6X68 - chains C and D of the 4 polymer chains in the assembly; structure by electron microscopy, 3.66 A resolution.

# Chain C (and D)
Name: Transposase
From: Trichoplusia ni
Notes: chain D of this document is another copy of the same molecule, construct and numbering; everything in this record applies to it too
Reference sequence: Q283G1 (Q283G1_TRINI); residues 1-594 here = UniProt positions 1-594
Chain sequence (594 residues; each row starts with the number of its first residue):
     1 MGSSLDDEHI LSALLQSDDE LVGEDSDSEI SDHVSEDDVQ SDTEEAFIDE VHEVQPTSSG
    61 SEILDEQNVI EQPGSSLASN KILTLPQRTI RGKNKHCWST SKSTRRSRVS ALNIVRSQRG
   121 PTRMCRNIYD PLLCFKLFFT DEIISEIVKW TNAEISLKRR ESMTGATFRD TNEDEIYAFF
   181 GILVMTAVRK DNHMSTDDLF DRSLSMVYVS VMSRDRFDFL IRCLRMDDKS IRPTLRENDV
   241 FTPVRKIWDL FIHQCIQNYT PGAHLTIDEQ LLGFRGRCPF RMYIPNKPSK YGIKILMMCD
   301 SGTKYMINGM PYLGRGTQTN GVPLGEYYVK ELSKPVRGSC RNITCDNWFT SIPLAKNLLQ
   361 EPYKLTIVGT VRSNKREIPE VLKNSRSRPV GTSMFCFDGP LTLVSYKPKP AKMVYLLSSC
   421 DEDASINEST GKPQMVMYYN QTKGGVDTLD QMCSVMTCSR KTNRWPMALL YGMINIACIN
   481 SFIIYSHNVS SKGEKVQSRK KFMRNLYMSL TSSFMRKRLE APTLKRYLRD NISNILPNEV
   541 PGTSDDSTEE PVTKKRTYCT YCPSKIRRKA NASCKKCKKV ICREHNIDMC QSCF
Not modelled in the structure: 1-116
Sequence notes: variant Lys500 (Glu in Q283G1)
Bound ions: Ca2+ site 1 near Asp218 (its only coordinating residue here); Ca2+ site 2: Asp268, Asp346 (shared with 1 residue of chain B); Zn2+ site 1: Cys559, Cys562, His585; Zn2+ site 2: Cys574, Cys590, Cys593
What the authors report for this chain:
  - catalytic residues: Asp268, Asp346, Asp447
  - Ca2+ coordination: Asp218, Asp268, Asp346
  - binding site for hairpin DNA: Arg275, Tyr283, Lys290, Tyr558, Arg567, Lys569
  - binding site for hairpin DNA: Val414, Leu416, Tyr439, Asn440
  - mutagenesis - R372A/K375A: decreased catalytic activity on flanking target DNA (citing earlier work)

# How chain C and chain D interact
Contacting residue pairs (27):
  Met185(C) - Leu204(D)  hydrophobic
  Arg189(C) - Arg189(D)
  Arg189(C) - Asp191(D)  salt bridge
  Arg189(C) - Met194(D)
  Arg189(C) - Leu204(D)
  Lys190(C) - Met194(D)
  His193(C) - Lys190(D)  hydrogen bond (backbone-side chain)
  Met194(C) - Arg189(D)
  Met194(C) - Lys190(D)
  Asp198(C) - Lys500(D)  salt bridge
  Ser203(C) - Arg504(D)
  Leu204(C) - Arg189(D)
  Leu204(C) - Ser205(D)  hydrogen bond (backbone-side chain)
  Ser205(C) - Leu204(D)  hydrogen bond (side chain-backbone)
  Lys500(C) - Asp198(D)  salt bridge
  Lys576(C) - Phe594(D)
  Asn586(C) - Asp588(D)  hydrogen bond
  Ile587(C) - Arg583(D)
  Ile587(C) - Ile587(D)  hydrophobic
  Asp588(C) - Ile587(D)
  Asp588(C) - Asp588(D)  hydrogen bond (side chain-backbone)
  Asp588(C) - Met589(D)  hydrogen bond (side chain-backbone)
  Met589(C) - Met589(D)  hydrophobic
  Met589(C) - Phe594(D)  hydrophobic
  Cys593(C) - Met589(D)
  Phe594(C) - Lys576(D)  hydrogen bond (backbone-side chain)
  Phe594(C) - Met589(D)  hydrophobic
Other interface residues (no listed pair), chain C (22 interface residues in all): Asp191, Asp201, Val207, Asn286, Arg504
Other interface residues (no listed pair), chain D (22 interface residues in all): Val188, His193, Ser195, Asp201, Ser203, Asn286, Lys575

# In short
Chain C and chain D each contribute 22 residues to their interface, with 7 hydrogen bonds and 3 salt bridges.
Among the polar pairs are Arg189(C)-Asp191(D), Asp198(C)-Lys500(D) and His193(C)-Lys190(D). Asp268(C) and
Asp346(C) coordinate Ca2+ site 2. From the paper: catalytic residues Asp268(C), Asp346(C) and Asp447(C);
R372A/K375A of chain C reduce catalytic activity on flanking target DNA.
Chain C and chain D are both Transposase (Trichoplusia ni); the structure, Cryo-EM structure of piggyBac
transposase synaptic complex with hairpin DNA (SNHP), was determined by electron microscopy together with 6X67
from the same study.
